Entry 9H9J (electron microscopy, 3.20 A resolution); this record covers chains A and T of the 15 polymer chains in the assembly.

# Chain A
Molecule: 16S RNA
Source organism: Escherichia coli
Sequence (1541 nucleotides; numbered 1 to 1542; 1 number in that range is skipped by the numbering (no residue carries it; nothing is unmodelled there); the number before each row is that of its first residue):
     1 AAAUUGAAGA GUUUGAUCAU GGCUCAGAUU GAACGCUGGC GGCAGGCCUA ACACAUGCAA
    61 GUCGAACGGU AACAGGAAGA AGCUUGCUUC UUUGCUGACG AGUGGCGGAC GGGUGAGUAA
   121 UGUCUGGGAA ACUGCCUGAU GGAGGGGGAU AACUACUGGA AACGGUAGCU AAUACCGCAU
   181 AACGUCGCAA GACCAAAGAG GGGGACCUUC GGGCCUCUUG CCAUCGGAUG UGCCCAGAUG
   241 GGAUUAGCUA GUAGGUGGGG UAACGGCUCA CCUAGGCGAC GAUCCCUAGC UGGUCUGAGA
   301 GGAUGACCAG CCACACUGGA ACUGAGACAC GGUCCAGACU CCUACGGGAG GCAGCAGUGG
   361 GGAAUAUUGC ACAAUGGGCG CAAGCCUGAU GCAGCCAUGC CGCGUGUAUG AAGAAGGCCU
   421 UCGGGUUGUA AAGUACUUUC AGCGGGGAGG AAGGGAGUAA AGUUAAUACC UUUGCUCAUU
   481 GACGUUACCC GCAGAAGAAG CACCGGCUAA CUCCGUGCCA GCAGCCXCGG UAAUACGGAG
   541 GGUGCAAGCG UUAAUCGGAA UUACUGGGCG UAAAGCGCAC GCAGGCGGUU UGUUAAGUCA
   601 GAUGUGAAAU CCCCGGGCUC AACCUGGGAA CUGCAUCUGA UACUGGCAAG CUUGAGUCUC
   661 GUAGAGGGGG GUAGAAUUCC AGGUGUAGCG GUGAAAUGCG UAGAGAUCUG GAGGAAUACC
   721 GGUGGCGAAG GCGGCCCCCU GGACGAAGAC UGACGCUCAG GUGCGAAAGC GUGGGGAGCA
   781 AACAGGAUUA GAUACCCUGG UAGUCCACGC CGUAAACGAU GUCGACUUGG AGGUUGUGCC
   841 CUUGAGGCGU GGCUUCCGGA GCUAACGCGU UAAGUCGACC GCCUGGGGAG UACGGCCGCA
   901 AGGUUAAAAC UCAAAUGAAU UGACGGGGGC
   932 CCGCACAAGC GGUGGAGCAU GUGGUUUAAU UCGAUGXAAC GCGAAGAACC UUACCUGGUC
   992 UUGACAUCCA CGGAAGUUUU CAGAGAUGAG AAUGUGCCUU CGGGAACCGU GAGACAGGUG
  1052 CUGCAUGGCU GUCGUCAGCU CGUGUUGUGA AAUGUUGGGU UAAGUCCCGC AACGAGCGCA
  1112 ACCCUUAUCC UUUGUUGCCA GCGGUCCGGC CGGGAACUCA AAGGAGACUG CCAGUGAUAA
  1172 ACUGGAGGAA GGUGGGGAUG ACGUCAAGUC AUCAUGGCCC UUACGACCAG GGCUACACAC
  1232 GUGCUACAAU GGCGCAUACA AAGAGAAGCG ACCUCGCGAG AGCAAGCGGA CCUCAUAAAG
  1292 UGCGUCGUAG UCCGGAUUGG AGUCUGCAAC UCGACUCCAU GAAGUCGGAA UCGCUAGUAA
  1352 UCGUGGAUCA GAAUGCCACG GUGAAUACGU UCCCGGCCUU GUACACACCG CCCGUXACAC
  1412 CAUGGGAGUG GGUUGCAAAA GAAGUAGGUA GCUUAACCUU CGGGAGGGCG CUUACCACUU
  1472 UGUGAUUCAU GACUGGGGUG AAGUCGUAAC AAGGUAACCG UAGGGGAACC UGCGGUUGGA
  1532 UCACCUCCUU A
Disordered / not traced: 932-1386, 1535-1542
Modified positions: PSU (pseudouridine-5'-monophosphate) at position 516, G7M (N7-methyl-guanosine-5'-monophosphate) at position 527, 2MG (2N-methylguanosine-5'-monophosphate) at position 967, 5MC (5-methylcytidine-5'-monophosphate) at position 968, 2MG (2N-methylguanosine-5'-monophosphate) at position 1208, 4OC (4n,o2'-methylcytidine-5'-monophosphate) at position 1402, 5MC (5-methylcytidine-5'-monophosphate) at position 1407, UR3 (3-methyluridine-5'-monophoshate) at position 1498, 2MG (2N-methylguanosine-5'-monophosphate) at position 1516, MA6 (6N-dimethyladenosine-5'-monophoshate) at position 1518, MA6 (6N-dimethyladenosine-5'-monophoshate) at position 1519
Ion coordination: Mg2+ site 1 near G21 (its only coordinating residue here); Mg2+ site 2 near C48 (its only coordinating residue here); Mg2+ site 3 near A53 (its only coordinating residue here); Mg2+ site 4: A59, U387; Mg2+ site 5 near G100 (its only coordinating residue here); Mg2+ site 6: A109, G331; Mg2+ site 7: A116, G117, G289; K+: G145, A197; Mg2+ site 8: A174, C175; Mg2+ site 9: U180, A195; Mg2+ site 10: A298, G299; Mg2+ site 11: G299, G558; 23 more Mg2+ sites not listed
Residues lining bound ligands: A1IC4 ((2S,3S)-2-[[(2S)-2-[[(2S,4S)-5-aminocarbonyloxy-4-oxidanyl-2-[[(2S,3R)-3-oxidanylpiperidin-2-yl]carbonylamino]pentanoyl]amino]-3-(1H-imidazol-4-yl)propanoyl]amino]-3-(2-chloranyl-1H-imidazol-4-yl)-3-oxidanyl-propanoic acid): U692, G693, U788, U789, G791, A792, A794, C795, C796, U1506
What the authors report for this chain:
  - binding site for A1IC4: G693

# Chain T
Name: Small ribosomal subunit protein bS20
Source organism: Escherichia coli
UniProtKB: P0A7U7 (RS20_ECOLI); residues 1-87 here = UniProt positions 1-87
Chain sequence (87 residues; each row starts with the number of its first residue):
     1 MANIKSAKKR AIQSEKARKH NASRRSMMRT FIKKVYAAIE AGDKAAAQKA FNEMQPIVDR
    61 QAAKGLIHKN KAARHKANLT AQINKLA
Disordered / not traced: 1

# Chain A / chain T interface
Pairs across the interface (74; chain A residue first):
  A60(A) - Ile4(T)  sugar contact
  G61(A) - Ile4(T)  phosphate contact
  G61(A) - Ser6(T)  base contact
  G102(A) - Lys5(T)  salt bridge to the phosphate
  U103(A) - Lys9(T)  salt bridge to the phosphate
  G104(A) - Lys9(T)  hydrogen bond to the base
  G104(A) - Gln13(T)  phosphate contact
  C106(A) - Arg10(T)  base contact
  G107(A) - Ser6(T)  base contact
  G107(A) - Arg10(T)  hydrogen bond to the base
  G108(A) - Arg10(T)  hydrogen bond to the base
  C132(A) - His68(T)  phosphate contact
  C132(A) - Asn70(T)  phosphate contact
  C175(A) - His20(T)  phosphate contact
  C176(A) - His20(T)  salt bridge to the phosphate
  C176(A) - Arg24(T)  sugar contact
  C176(A) - Lys64(T)  salt bridge to the phosphate
  G177(A) - Arg24(T)  salt bridge to the phosphate
  G177(A) - Arg60(T)  salt bridge to the phosphate
  G177(A) - Lys64(T)  phosphate contact
  U185(A) - Ala73(T)  sugar contact
  U185(A) - Lys76(T)  hydrogen bond to the sugar
  C186(A) - Lys76(T)  sugar contact
  C186(A) - Ala77(T)  phosphate contact
  C186(A) - Thr80(T)  sugar contact
  G187(A) - Thr80(T)  sugar contact
  A192(A) - Gln55(T)  hydrogen bond to the sugar
  C193(A) - Gln55(T)  hydrogen bond to the sugar
  C193(A) - Pro56(T)  phosphate contact
  C193(A) - Asp59(T)  hydrogen bond to the sugar
  C194(A) - Asp59(T)  sugar contact
  C194(A) - Arg60(T)  salt bridge to the phosphate
  C194(A) - Ala63(T)  sugar contact
  A195(A) - Arg60(T)  phosphate contact
  A195(A) - Ala63(T)  sugar contact
  U224(A) - Lys69(T)  salt bridge to the phosphate
  G258(A) - Gln82(T)  phosphate contact
  G258(A) - Lys85(T)  salt bridge to the phosphate
  G259(A) - Tyr36(T)  hydrogen bond to the phosphate
  G259(A) - Asn78(T)  phosphate contact
  G259(A) - Gln82(T)  hydrogen bond to the phosphate
  U261(A) - Lys71(T)  phosphate contact
  U261(A) - Arg74(T)  salt bridge to the phosphate
  A262(A) - His68(T)  sugar contact
  A262(A) - Asn70(T)  hydrogen bond to the sugar
  A262(A) - Arg74(T)  salt bridge to the phosphate
  A263(A) - Asn70(T)  phosphate contact
  A263(A) - Arg74(T)  salt bridge to the phosphate
  C322(A) - Arg18(T)  sugar contact
  U323(A) - Ser14(T)  hydrogen bond to the sugar
  U323(A) - Ala17(T)  phosphate contact
  U323(A) - Arg18(T)  sugar contact
  U323(A) - Asn21(T)  hydrogen bond to the phosphate
  U323(A) - Arg25(T)  salt bridge to the phosphate
  G324(A) - Asn21(T)  hydrogen bond to the phosphate
  G331(A) - Asn3(T)  hydrogen bond to the sugar
  G332(A) - Ala2(T)  phosphate contact
  G332(A) - Asn3(T)  hydrogen bond to the phosphate
  G332(A) - Ile4(T)  hydrogen bond to the phosphate
  U333(A) - Ala2(T)  hydrogen bond to the phosphate
  G351(A) - Asn3(T)  phosphate contact
  A1437(A) - Arg29(T)  salt bridge to the phosphate
  G1439(A) - Lys33(T)  salt bridge to the phosphate
  G1457(A) - Met27(T)  hydrogen bond to the sugar
  G1457(A) - Thr30(T)  phosphate contact
  G1457(A) - Phe31(T)  sugar contact
  G1457(A) - Lys34(T)  salt bridge to the phosphate
  G1458(A) - Ser23(T)  hydrogen bond to the sugar
  G1458(A) - Ser26(T)  phosphate contact
  G1458(A) - Met27(T)  hydrogen bond to the phosphate
  G1458(A) - Thr30(T)  hydrogen bond to the phosphate
  G1459(A) - Ala22(T)  phosphate contact
  G1459(A) - Ser23(T)  phosphate contact
  G1459(A) - Ser26(T)  hydrogen bond to the phosphate
Interface residues without a listed pair, chain A (46 interface residues in all): A101, G105, A131, U133, C178, A196, G260, G1438, A1456
Interface residues without a listed pair, chain T (47 interface residues in all): Ala7, Ala11, Lys16, His75

# Summary
The interface between chain A and chain T involves 46 residues on one side and 47 on the other, with 22
hydrogen bonds and 16 salt bridges. Among the polar pairs are G104(A)-Lys9(T), G107(A)-Arg10(T) and
G108(A)-Arg10(T). Ligands of chain A: compound A1IC4. The paper reports a binding site for A1IC4 at G693(A).
Here chain A is 16S RNA and chain T is Small ribosomal subunit protein bS20, both from Escherichia coli. Entry
9H9J (Complex 2 (BODY) 30S-IF1-IF3-tRNA-GE81112) was determined by electron microscopy together with 9H8G,
9H9H, 9H9I, 9H9K, 9H9L, 9H9M and 9H9N from the same study.
